Entry 9OM6 (electron microscopy, 4.14 A resolution (low resolution: residue-level contacts below are approximate; hydrogen-bond / salt-bridge calls are withheld)); this record covers chains C and F of the 8 polymer chains in the assembly.

Chain C:
Molecule: Synaptosomal-associated protein 25
From: Rattus norvegicus
Reference sequence: P60881 (SNP25_RAT); numbering as in UniProt (aligned over 1-206)
Amino-acid sequence (222 residues; row label = number of the first residue in the row; numbers below 1 keep their minus sign (Met-15 is residue -15)):
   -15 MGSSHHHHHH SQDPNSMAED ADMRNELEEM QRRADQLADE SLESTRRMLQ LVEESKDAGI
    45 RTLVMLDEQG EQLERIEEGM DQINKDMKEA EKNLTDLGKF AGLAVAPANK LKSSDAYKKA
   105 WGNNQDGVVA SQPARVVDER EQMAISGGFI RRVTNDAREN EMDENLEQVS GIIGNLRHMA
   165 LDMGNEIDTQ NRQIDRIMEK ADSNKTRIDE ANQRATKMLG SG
Unresolved in the structure: -15 to 16, 87-206
Sequence notes: expression tag (-15 to 0); conflict Ala85 (Cys in P60881), Ala88 (Cys in P60881), Ala90 (Cys in P60881), Ala92 (Cys in P60881)

Chain F:
Molecule: Alpha-soluble NSF attachment protein
From: Rattus norvegicus
Reference sequence: P54921 (SNAA_RAT); residue numbers follow UniProt; this construct covers 1-295
Amino-acid sequence (296 residues; numbered 0 to 295; the number before each row is that of its first residue; numbering starts at 0):
     0 GMDTSGKQAE AMALLAEAER KVKNSQSFFS GLFGGSSKIE EACEIYARAA NMFKMAKNWS
    60 AAGNAFCQAA QLHLQLQSKH DAATCFVDAG NAFKKADPQE AINCLMRAIE IYTDMGRFTI
   120 AAKHHISIAE IYETELVDVE KAIAHYEQSA DYYKGEESNS SANKCLLKVA GYAAQLEQYQ
   180 KAIDIYEQVG TSAMDSPLLK YSAKDYFFKA ALCHFCIDML NAKLAVQKYE ELFPAFSDSR
   240 ECKLMKKLLE AHEEQNVDSY TESVKEYDSI SRLDQWLTTM LLRIKKTIQG DEEDLR
Unresolved in the structure: 287-295
Sequence notes: expression tag (0)

How chain C and chain F interact:
Pairs across the interface (9):
  Leu33(C) with Ile269(F)
  Glu37(C) with Arg239(F)
  Ile44(C) with Tyr200(F)
  Leu47(C) with Leu197(F)
  Val48(C) with Leu198(F)
  Asp51(C) with Leu197(F); Leu198(F)
  Glu55(C) with Ser159(F); Ser160(F)
Interface residues without a listed pair, chain C (8 interface residues in all): Arg59
Interface residues without a listed pair, chain F (9 interface residues in all): Ser157, Ser201

Overview:
Chain C and chain F form an interface of 8 and 9 residues respectively.
Chain C is Synaptosomal-associated protein 25 and chain F is Alpha-soluble NSF attachment protein, both from
Rattus norvegicus; the structure, 22bin20S complex (NSF-alphaSNAP-2:2 syntaxin-1a:SNAP-25), 4:2:2
alphaSNAP-syntaxin-1a-SNAP-25 subcomplex local refinement, hydrolyzing, class 23, was determined by electron
microscopy (same publication as 9OJR, 9OJU, 9OJZ, 9OK3, 9OK5, 9OKC and 17 further entries).
